PDB entry 9J8G | X-ray diffraction, 1.80 A resolution | chains A and C of the 3 polymer chains in the assembly

== Chain A ==
Name: Z-DNA-binding protein 1
Organism: Mus musculus
Reference sequence: Q9QY24 (ZBP1_MOUSE); numbering as in UniProt (aligned over 12-70)
Chain sequence (59 residues; each row starts with the number of its first residue):
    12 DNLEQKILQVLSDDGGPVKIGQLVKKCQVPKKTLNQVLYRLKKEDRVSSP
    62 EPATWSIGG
Disordered / not traced: 70
Swiss-Prot annotation at these positions:
  - cross-link (Glycyl lysine isopeptide (Lys-Gly)): Lys17 (interchain with G-Cter in ubiquitin), Lys43 (interchain with G-Cter in ubiquitin)
  - mutagenesis: Asn46 to Tyr50 (In ZBP1(Zalpha1); no effect. In ZBP1(Zalpha1-Zalpha2); knockin mice are viable and develop mild skin lesions in response to influenza A virus (IAV) ...)

== Chain C ==
Molecule: 6-nt DNA strand
Sequence (6 nucleotides; each row starts with the number of its first residue):
   201 CACGCA

== How chain A and chain C interact ==
Residue-residue contacts - 13 pairs, chain A then chain C:
  Lys42(A) with DG204(C), phosphate contact
  Lys43(A) with DG204(C), phosphate contact; DC205(C), phosphate contact
  Asn46(A) with DC203(C), sugar contact; DG204(C), hydrogen bond to the phosphate
  Gln47(A) with DG204(C), phosphate contact; DC205(C), hydrogen bond to the phosphate
  Tyr50(A) with DA202(C), phosphate contact; DC203(C), hydrogen bond to the phosphate; DG204(C), base contact
  Pro63(A) with DA202(C), phosphate contact
  Ala64(A) with DA202(C), phosphate contact; DC203(C), phosphate contact
Interface residues without a listed pair, chain A (8 interface residues in all): Trp66

== Summary ==
The interface between chain A and chain C involves 8 residues on one side and 4 on the other; the contacts
include 3 hydrogen bonds. Among the polar pairs are Asn46(A)-DG204(C), Gln47(A)-DC205(C) and
Tyr50(A)-DC203(C). Curated annotation (UniProt) lists 5 mutagenesis sites on chain A.
Chain A is Z-DNA-binding protein 1 (Mus musculus) and chain C is a 6-nt DNA strand; the structure, mouse zbp1
hybrid complex, was determined by X-ray diffraction together with 9J89 from the same study.
